6S3L - chains A and B of the 11 polymer chains in the assembly; structure by electron microscopy, 3.20 A resolution.

== Chain A (and B) ==
Molecule: Flagellar biosynthetic protein FliP
From: Vibrio mimicus CAIM 602
Notes: chain B of this document is another copy of the same molecule, construct and numbering; everything in this record applies to it too
Reference sequence: A0A2J9UXT5 (A0A2J9UXT5_VIBMI); numbering as in UniProt (aligned over 1-299)
Amino-acid sequence (299 residues; numbered 1 to 299; the number before each row is that of its first residue):
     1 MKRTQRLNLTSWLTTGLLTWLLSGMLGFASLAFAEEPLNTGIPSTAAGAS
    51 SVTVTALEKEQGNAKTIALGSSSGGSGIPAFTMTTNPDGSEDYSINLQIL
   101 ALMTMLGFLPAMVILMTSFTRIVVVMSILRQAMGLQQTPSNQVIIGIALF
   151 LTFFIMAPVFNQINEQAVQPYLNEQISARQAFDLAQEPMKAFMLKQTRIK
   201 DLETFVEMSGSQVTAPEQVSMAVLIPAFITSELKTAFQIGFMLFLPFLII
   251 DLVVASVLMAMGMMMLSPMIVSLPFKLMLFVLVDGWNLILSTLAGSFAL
Disordered / not traced: 1-108 (chain B: 1-104)

== Chain A / chain B interface ==
Contacting residue pairs (68; chain A residue first):
  Met-133(A) / Phe-237(B)  hydrophobic
  Leu-135(A) / Gln-131(B)
  Gln-136(A) / Gln-131(B)  hydrogen bond
  Gln-137(A) / Asn-141(B)
  Thr-138(A) / Val-124(B)
  Thr-138(A) / Ser-127(B)  hydrogen bond
  Thr-138(A) / Gln-131(B)
  Gln-142(A) / Pro-110(B)
  Gln-142(A) / Ala-111(B)
  Ile-145(A) / Phe-108(B)  hydrophobic
  Gly-146(A) / Ala-111(B)
  Gly-146(A) / Leu-115(B)
  Ile-147(A) / Leu-115(B)
  Ile-147(A) / Ile-229(B)  hydrophobic
  Leu-149(A) / Met-105(B)  hydrophobic
  Leu-149(A) / Phe-108(B)  hydrophobic
  Leu-149(A) / Met-112(B)  hydrophobic
  Phe-150(A) / Met-112(B)  hydrophobic
  Phe-150(A) / Leu-115(B)  hydrophobic
  Phe-150(A) / Ile-225(B)  hydrophobic
  Phe-150(A) / Pro-226(B)
  Leu-151(A) / Phe-205(B)  hydrophobic
  Phe-153(A) / Met-105(B)  hydrophobic
  Phe-153(A) / Met-112(B)  hydrophobic
  Phe-154(A) / Phe-205(B)
  Phe-154(A) / Met-208(B)  hydrophobic
  Phe-154(A) / Ser-209(B)
  Phe-154(A) / Ala-222(B)
  Phe-154(A) / Pro-226(B)  hydrophobic
  Met-261(A) / Met-259(B)
  Met-263(A) / Ala-255(B)
  Met-263(A) / Ser-256(B)
  Met-263(A) / Met-259(B)  hydrogen bond (backbone-side chain)
  Met-263(A) / Met-264(B)
  Met-264(A) / Met-264(B)  hydrophobic
  Met-264(A) / Met-265(B)  hydrophobic
  Met-265(A) / Met-264(B)
  Met-265(A) / Ser-267(B)
  Met-265(A) / Pro-268(B)
  Met-265(A) / Met-269(B)
  Leu-266(A) / Leu-252(B)  hydrophobic
  Leu-266(A) / Ala-255(B)  hydrophobic
  Leu-266(A) / Met-269(B)  hydrophobic
  Ser-267(A) / Met-269(B)
  Ile-270(A) / Phe-244(B)
  Ile-270(A) / Asp-251(B)
  Ile-270(A) / Met-269(B)  hydrophobic
  Val-271(A) / Leu-248(B)  hydrophobic
  Leu-273(A) / Gln-131(B)
  Leu-273(A) / Phe-244(B)  hydrophobic
  Pro-274(A) / Phe-241(B)
  Pro-274(A) / Phe-244(B)  hydrophobic
  Pro-274(A) / Leu-248(B)  hydrophobic
  Leu-277(A) / Phe-237(B)  hydrophobic
  Leu-277(A) / Phe-241(B)  hydrophobic
  Phe-280(A) / Phe-237(B)  hydrophobic
  Val-281(A) / Phe-237(B)  hydrophobic
  Val-281(A) / Gln-238(B)
  Asp-284(A) / Lys-234(B)  salt bridge
  Trp-286(A) / Thr-230(B)
  Trp-286(A) / Leu-233(B)
  Trp-286(A) / Phe-237(B)
  Asn-287(A) / Asp-201(B)  hydrogen bond
  Leu-290(A) / Phe-205(B)
  Leu-290(A) / Thr-230(B)
  Ser-291(A) / Thr-204(B)
  Ser-291(A) / Met-208(B)
  Gly-295(A) / Met-208(B)
Other interface residues (no listed pair), chain A (40 interface residues in all): Ala-111, Gly-134, Pro-139, Val-143, Phe-275, Met-278, Ala-294
Other interface residues (no listed pair), chain B (43 interface residues in all): Met-116, Thr-120, Ile-128, Arg-130, Val-223, Gly-240

== Overview ==
The interface between chain A and chain B involves 40 residues on one side and 43 on the other, with 4
hydrogen bonds and 1 salt bridge. Polar contacts include Asp-284(A)/Lys-234(B), Gln-136(A)/Gln-131(B) and
Thr-138(A)/Ser-127(B).
Both chains are Flagellar biosynthetic protein FliP (Vibrio mimicus CAIM 602). Entry 6S3L (Structure of the
core of the flagellar export apparatus from Vibrio mimicus, the FliPQR-FlhB complex) was determined by
electron microscopy (same publication as 6S3R and 6S3S).
